Entry 3LJA (X-ray diffraction, 2.75 A resolution); this record covers chains G and I of the 10 polymer chains in the assembly.

Chain G:
Protein: Histone H2A
Source organism: Xenopus laevis
Reference sequence: Q6AZJ8 (Q6AZJ8_XENLA); residues 1-129 here correspond to UniProt positions 2-130 (UniProt number = residue number + 1)
Amino-acid sequence (129 residues; row label = number of the first residue in the row):
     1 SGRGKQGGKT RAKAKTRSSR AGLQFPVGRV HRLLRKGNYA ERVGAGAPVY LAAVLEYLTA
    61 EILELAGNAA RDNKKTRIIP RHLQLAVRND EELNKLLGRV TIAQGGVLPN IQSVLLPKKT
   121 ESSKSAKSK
Disordered / not traced: 1-12, 119-129

Chain I:
Molecule: 147-nt DNA strand
Sequence (147 nucleotides; each row starts with the number of its first residue; numbers below 1 keep their minus sign (DA-73 is residue -73)):
   -73 ATCAATATCC ACCTGCAGAT ACTACCAAAA GTGTATTTGG AAACTGCTCC ATCAAAAGGC
   -13 ATGTTCAGCT GGAATCCAGC TGAACATGCC TTTTGATGGA GCAGTTTCCA AATACACTTT
    47 TGGTAGTATC TGCAGGTGGA TATTGAT
Bound ions: Mn2+ site 1 near DG-35 (its only coordinating residue here); Mn2+ site 2 near DG-34 (its only coordinating residue here); Mn2+ site 3 near DG-3 (its only coordinating residue here); Mn2+ site 4 near DG-2 (its only coordinating residue here); Mn2+ site 5 near DG5 (its only coordinating residue here); Mn2+ site 6 near DC11 (its only coordinating residue here); Mn2+ site 7 near DG27 (its only coordinating residue here); Mn2+ site 8 near DG48 (its only coordinating residue here); Mn2+ site 9 near DG61 (its only coordinating residue here); Mn2+ site 10 near DG65 (its only coordinating residue here)

Interface between chain G and chain I:
Pairs across the interface (17):
  Lys13(G) - DT45(I)  hydrogen bond to the phosphate
  Lys13(G) - DT46(I)  hydrogen bond to the sugar
  Arg29(G) - DG48(I)  hydrogen bond to the phosphate
  Arg29(G) - DG49(I)  salt bridge to the phosphate
  Arg35(G) - DT39(I)  salt bridge to the phosphate
  Arg42(G) - DA38(I)  hydrogen bond to the sugar
  Arg42(G) - DT39(I)  phosphate contact
  Val43(G) - DA38(I)  phosphate contact
  Val43(G) - DT39(I)  hydrogen bond to the phosphate
  Gly44(G) - DA38(I)  phosphate contact
  Ala45(G) - DA38(I)  hydrogen bond to the phosphate
  Lys75(G) - DC59(I)  phosphate contact
  Lys75(G) - DA60(I)  salt bridge to the phosphate
  Thr76(G) - DG58(I)  sugar contact
  Thr76(G) - DC59(I)  hydrogen bond to the phosphate
  Arg77(G) - DG58(I)  sugar contact
  Arg77(G) - DC59(I)  hydrogen bond to the phosphate
Also at the interface, not in a pair above, chain G (13 interface residues in all): Thr16, Glu41, Lys74
Also at the interface, not in a pair above, chain I (10 interface residues in all): DT47

In short:
13 residues of chain G and 10 residues of chain I are in contact; the contacts include 8 hydrogen bonds and 3
salt bridges. Polar pairs include Lys13(G)-DT46(I), Arg42(G)-DA38(I) and Lys13(G)-DT45(I).
Chain G is Histone H2A (Xenopus laevis) and chain I is a 147-nt DNA strand; the structure, Using Soft X-Rays
for a Detailed Picture of Divalent Metal Binding in the Nucleosome, was determined by X-ray diffraction.
